PDB entry 6OT5 | electron microscopy, 3.60 A resolution | chains B and C of the 4 polymer chains in the assembly

# Chain B (and C)
Molecule: Transient receptor potential cation channel subfamily V member 3
From: Homo sapiens
Notes: chain C of this document is another copy of the same molecule, construct and numbering; everything in this record applies to it too
UniProt: Q8NET8 (TRPV3_HUMAN); residues 110-790 here = UniProt positions 110-790
Sequence (719 residues; row label = number of the first residue in the row; note: 97 numbers in that range are skipped by the numbering (no residue carries them; nothing is unmodelled there); X marks 12 residues of unknown identity (built as UNK)):
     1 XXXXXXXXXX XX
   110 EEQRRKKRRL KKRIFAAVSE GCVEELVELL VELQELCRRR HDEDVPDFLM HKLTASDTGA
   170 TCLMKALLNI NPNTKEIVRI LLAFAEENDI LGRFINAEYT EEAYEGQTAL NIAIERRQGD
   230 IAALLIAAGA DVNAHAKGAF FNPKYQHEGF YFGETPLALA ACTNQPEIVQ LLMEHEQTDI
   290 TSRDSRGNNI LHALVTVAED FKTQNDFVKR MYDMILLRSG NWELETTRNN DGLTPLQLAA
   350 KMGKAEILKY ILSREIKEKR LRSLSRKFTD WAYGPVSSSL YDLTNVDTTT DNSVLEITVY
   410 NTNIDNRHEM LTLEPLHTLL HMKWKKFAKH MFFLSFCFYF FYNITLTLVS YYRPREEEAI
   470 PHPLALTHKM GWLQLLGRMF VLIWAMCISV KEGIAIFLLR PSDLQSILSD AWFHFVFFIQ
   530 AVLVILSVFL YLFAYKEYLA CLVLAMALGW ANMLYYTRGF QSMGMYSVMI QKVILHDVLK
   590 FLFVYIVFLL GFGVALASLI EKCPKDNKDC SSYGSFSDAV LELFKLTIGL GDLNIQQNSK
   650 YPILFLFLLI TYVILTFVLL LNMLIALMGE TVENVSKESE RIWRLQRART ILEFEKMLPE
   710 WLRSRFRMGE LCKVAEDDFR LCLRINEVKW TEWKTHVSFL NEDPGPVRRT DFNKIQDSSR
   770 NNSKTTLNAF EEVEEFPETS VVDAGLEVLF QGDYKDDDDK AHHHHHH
Disordered / not traced: 150-153, 463-479, 509-517, 751-816
Differences from the reference sequence: engineered mutation Ala169 (Lys in Q8NET8); expression tag (791-816)
Disulfide bonds: Cys721-Cys731
Ligand contacts: 2-aminoethyl diphenylborinate (FZ4): His417, Leu420, Thr421, Leu422, His426, Leu429, His430, Arg693, Leu694, Arg696
Swiss-Prot annotation at these positions:
  - binding site (Na(+)): Gly638
  - natural variant: Gly573 (G573C: In OLMS1; G573S: In OLMS1), Gln580 (Q580P: In FNEPPK2), Trp692 (W692G: In OLMS1)
  - mutagenesis: Leu557 (L557A: Impairs channel activation by tetrahydrocannabivarin), Ala560 (A560L/M: Impairs channel activation by tetrahydrocannabivarin), Asn561 (N561A: Impairs channel activation by tetrahydrocannabivarin), Leu563 (L563A: Impairs channel activation by tetrahydrocannabivarin)
From the paper describing this entry:
  - binding site for 2-aminoethyl diphenylborinate: His417, His426, His430, Arg693, Arg696

# How chain B and chain C interact
Contacting residue pairs - 55 pairs, chain B then chain C:
  Trp380(B) - Tyr213(C)
  Trp380(B) - Phe249(C)  hydrophobic
  Ala381(B) - Arg225(C)  hydrogen bond (backbone-side chain)
  Tyr382(B) - Asn220(C)
  Tyr382(B) - Glu224(C)
  Tyr382(B) - Phe249(C)  hydrophobic
  Tyr382(B) - Phe250(C)  hydrophobic
  Pro384(B) - Phe259(C)
  Val385(B) - Phe249(C)  hydrophobic
  Ser459(B) - Ser607(C)
  Tyr460(B) - Phe625(C)
  Lys545(B) - Tyr650(C)  hydrogen bond (backbone-side chain)
  Glu546(B) - Tyr650(C)  hydrogen bond (backbone-side chain)
  Leu548(B) - Ser607(C)
  Ala549(B) - Leu653(C)  hydrophobic
  Val552(B) - Ser607(C)
  Val552(B) - Leu608(C)  hydrophobic
  Met555(B) - Gly600(C)
  Met555(B) - Val603(C)  hydrophobic
  Trp559(B) - Val596(C)  hydrophobic
  Ser571(B) - Lys589(C)  hydrogen bond (backbone-side chain)
  Tyr575(B) - Phe590(C)
  Tyr575(B) - Val593(C)
  Tyr575(B) - Leu669(C)
  Tyr575(B) - Met672(C)  hydrophobic
  Tyr575(B) - Leu676(C)  hydrophobic
  Met578(B) - Met672(C)
  Ile579(B) - Met672(C)
  Val582(B) - Leu668(C)  hydrophobic
  Phe633(B) - Leu642(C)  hydrophobic
  Lys634(B) - Leu642(C)  hydrogen bond (side chain-backbone)
  Leu639(B) - Gly640(C)
  Leu639(B) - Leu642(C)
  Ile674(B) - Asn671(C)
  Met677(B) - Val667(C)
  Met677(B) - Asn671(C)
  Val681(B) - Ala675(C)  hydrophobic
  Val681(B) - Glu679(C)
  Glu682(B) - Glu679(C)
  Ser685(B) - Glu679(C)
  Val737(B) - His256(C)
  Trp739(B) - Gln255(C)
  Trp739(B) - Gly258(C)
  Trp739(B) - Phe259(C)  hydrophobic
  Trp742(B) - Phe259(C)  hydrophobic
  Lys743(B) - Val306(C)  hydrogen bond (side chain-backbone)
  Lys743(B) - Ala307(C)
  Lys743(B) - Glu308(C)
  Lys743(B) - Phe316(C)
  Val746(B) - Arg226(C)
  Val746(B) - Asn273(C)
  Ser747(B) - Asn273(C)  hydrogen bond (backbone-side chain)
  Ser747(B) - Phe316(C)
  Phe748(B) - Asn314(C)
  Asn750(B) - Asn273(C)
Interface residues without a listed pair, chain B (47 interface residues in all): Asp379, Met572, Ile583, Leu630, Ile637, Gly638, Leu670, Leu673, Glu719, Leu720, Lys722, Asn735
Interface residues without a listed pair, chain C (55 interface residues in all): Gln216, Tyr260, Leu268, Thr272, Asp315, Val317, Ala604, Ala606, Ser624, Leu635, Gly638, Leu639, Asp641, Ile644, Leu655, Ile659, Val662

# Summary
Chain B and chain C form an interface of 47 and 55 residues respectively, with 7 hydrogen bonds. Among the
polar pairs are Ala381(B)-Arg225(C), Lys545(B)-Tyr650(C) and Glu546(B)-Tyr650(C). Ligands of chain B:
2-aminoethyl diphenylborinate. The paper reports a binding site for 2-aminoethyl diphenylborinate at
His417(B), His426(B) and His430(B) among others.
Both chains are Transient receptor potential cation channel subfamily V member 3 (Homo sapiens). Entry 6OT5
(Structure of the TRPV3 K169A sensitized mutant in the presence of 2-APB at 3.6 A resolution) was determined
by electron microscopy together with 6OT2 from the same study.
